6K72 - chains A and G of the 14 polymer chains in the assembly; structure by electron microscopy, 4.60 A resolution (low resolution: residue-level contacts below are approximate; hydrogen-bond / salt-bridge calls are withheld).

[Chain A]
Name: Translation initiation factor eIF-2B subunit alpha
From: Homo sapiens
UniProt: Q14232 (EI2BA_HUMAN); residues 1-305 here = UniProt positions 1-305
Amino-acid sequence (305 residues; row label = number of the first residue in the row):
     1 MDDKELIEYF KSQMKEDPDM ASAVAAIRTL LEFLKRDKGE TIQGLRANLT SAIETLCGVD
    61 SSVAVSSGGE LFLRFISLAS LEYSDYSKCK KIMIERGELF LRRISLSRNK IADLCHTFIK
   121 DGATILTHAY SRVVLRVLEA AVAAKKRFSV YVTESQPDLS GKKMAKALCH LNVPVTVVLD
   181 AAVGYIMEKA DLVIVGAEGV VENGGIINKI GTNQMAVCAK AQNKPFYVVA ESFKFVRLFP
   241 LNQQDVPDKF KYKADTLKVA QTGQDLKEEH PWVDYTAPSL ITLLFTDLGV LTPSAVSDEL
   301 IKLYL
Disordered / not traced: 1-3, 253-269

[Chain G]
Name: Translation initiation factor eIF-2B subunit delta
From: Homo sapiens
UniProt: Q9UI10 (EI2BD_HUMAN); residues 1-523 here = UniProt positions 1-523
Amino-acid sequence (523 residues; numbered 1 to 523; the number before each row is that of its first residue):
     1 MAAVAVAVRE DSGSGMKAEL PPGPGAVGRE MTKEEKLQLR KEKKQQKKKR KEEKGAEPET
    61 GSAVSAAQCQ VGPTRELPES GIQLGTPREK VPAGRSKAEL RAERRAKQEA ERALKQARKG
   121 EQGGPPPKAS PSTAGETPSG VKRLPEYPQV DDLLLRRLVK KPERQQVPTR KDYGSKVSLF
   181 SHLPQYSRQN SLTQFMSIPS SVIHPAMVRL GLQYSQGLVS GSNARCIALL RALQQVIQDY
   241 TTPPNEELSR DLVNKLKPYM SFLTQCRPLS ASMHNAIKFL NKEITSVGSS KREEEAKSEL
   301 RAAIDRYVQE KIVLAAQAIS RFAYQKISNG DVILVYGCSS LVSRILQEAW TEGRRFRVVV
   361 VDSRPWLEGR HTLRSLVHAG VPASYLLIPA ASYVLPEVSK VLLGAHALLA NGSVMSRVGT
   421 AQLALVARAH NVPVLVCCET YKFCERVQTD AFVSNELDDP DDLQCKRGEH VALANWQNHA
   481 SLRLLNLVYD VTPPELVDLV ITELGMIPCS SVPVVLRVKS SDQ
Disordered / not traced: 1-165, 523
Curated features (UniProtKB/Swiss-Prot):
  - region: R170 to L179 (May bind the chemical integrated stress response (ISR) inhibitor ISRIB)
  - modified residue: A2 (N-acetylalanine), S12 (Phosphoserine), T86 (Phosphothreonine), S130 (Phosphoserine)
  - natural variant: R209 (R209Q: In VWM4), A228 (A228V: In VWM4), L269 (L269R: In VWM4), R357 (R357Q: In VWM4), R374 (R374C: In VWM4), C465 (C465R: In VWM4), Y489 (Y489H: In VWM4)

[Interface between chain A and chain G]
Pairs across the interface (14):
  E202(A) with M506(G)
  N203(A) with M506(G); P508(G)
  F239(A) with K326(G); M506(G)
  L241(A) with K400(G); P433(G); L499(G); M506(G)
  N242(A) with S399(G)
  S294(A) with S510(G); S511(G)
  S297(A) with I507(G)
  D298(A) with V514(G)
Other interface residues (no listed pair), chain G (12 interface residues in all): L435

[In short]
The interface between chain A and chain G involves 8 residues on one side and 12 on the other.
Here chain A is Translation initiation factor eIF-2B subunit alpha and chain G is Translation initiation
factor eIF-2B subunit delta, both from Homo sapiens. Entry 6K72 (eIF2(aP) - eIF2B complex) was determined by
electron microscopy (same publication as 6K71, 6JLY and 6JLZ).
